Entry 6S8T (X-ray diffraction, 2.17 A resolution); this record covers chain A.

Chain A:
Name: Erythrocyte membrane protein 1
Source organism: Plasmodium falciparum
UniProtKB: E0A3B3 (E0A3B3_PLAFA); residues 733-1201 here = UniProt positions 733-1201
Amino-acid sequence (469 residues; row label = number of the first residue in the row):
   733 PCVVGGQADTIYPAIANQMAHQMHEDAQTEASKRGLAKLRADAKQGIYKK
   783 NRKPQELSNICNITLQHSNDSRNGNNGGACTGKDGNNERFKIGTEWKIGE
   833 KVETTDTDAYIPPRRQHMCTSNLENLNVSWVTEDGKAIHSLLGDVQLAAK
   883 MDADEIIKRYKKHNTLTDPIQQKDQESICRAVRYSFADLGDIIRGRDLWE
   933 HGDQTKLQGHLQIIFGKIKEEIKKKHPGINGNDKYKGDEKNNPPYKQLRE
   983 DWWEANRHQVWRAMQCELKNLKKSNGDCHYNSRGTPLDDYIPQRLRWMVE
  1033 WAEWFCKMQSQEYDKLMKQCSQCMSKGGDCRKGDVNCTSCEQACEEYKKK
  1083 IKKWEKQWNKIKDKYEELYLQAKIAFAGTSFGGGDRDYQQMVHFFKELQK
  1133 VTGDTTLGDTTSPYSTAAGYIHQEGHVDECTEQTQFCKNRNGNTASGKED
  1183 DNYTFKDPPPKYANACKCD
Disordered / not traced: 736-742, 786-789, 957-963, 1173-1180, 1201
Disulfides: Cys734-Cys1169, Cys793-Cys998, Cys812-Cys851, Cys911-Cys1010, Cys1038-Cys1162, Cys1052-Cys1072, Cys1055-Cys1062, Cys1069-Cys1200, Cys1076-Cys1198

Overview:
Chain A is Erythrocyte membrane protein 1 (Plasmodium falciparum); the structure, Structure of the
ICAM-1-binding PfEMP1 IT4var13 DBLbeta domain, was determined by X-ray diffraction together with 6S8U from the
same study.
